PDB entry 8USQ | electron microscopy, 12.77 A resolution (very low resolution: no residue pairs are listed; an interface is given only as per-side residue counts) | chains A and F of the 4 polymer chains in the assembly

# Chain A (and F)
Molecule: DNA repair/transcription protein MET18/MMS19
From: Saccharomyces cerevisiae
Notes: chain F of this document is another copy of the same molecule, construct and numbering; everything in this record applies to it too
UniProt: P40469 (MET18_YEAST); numbering as in UniProt (aligned over 1-1032)
Sequence (1032 residues; each row starts with the number of its first residue):
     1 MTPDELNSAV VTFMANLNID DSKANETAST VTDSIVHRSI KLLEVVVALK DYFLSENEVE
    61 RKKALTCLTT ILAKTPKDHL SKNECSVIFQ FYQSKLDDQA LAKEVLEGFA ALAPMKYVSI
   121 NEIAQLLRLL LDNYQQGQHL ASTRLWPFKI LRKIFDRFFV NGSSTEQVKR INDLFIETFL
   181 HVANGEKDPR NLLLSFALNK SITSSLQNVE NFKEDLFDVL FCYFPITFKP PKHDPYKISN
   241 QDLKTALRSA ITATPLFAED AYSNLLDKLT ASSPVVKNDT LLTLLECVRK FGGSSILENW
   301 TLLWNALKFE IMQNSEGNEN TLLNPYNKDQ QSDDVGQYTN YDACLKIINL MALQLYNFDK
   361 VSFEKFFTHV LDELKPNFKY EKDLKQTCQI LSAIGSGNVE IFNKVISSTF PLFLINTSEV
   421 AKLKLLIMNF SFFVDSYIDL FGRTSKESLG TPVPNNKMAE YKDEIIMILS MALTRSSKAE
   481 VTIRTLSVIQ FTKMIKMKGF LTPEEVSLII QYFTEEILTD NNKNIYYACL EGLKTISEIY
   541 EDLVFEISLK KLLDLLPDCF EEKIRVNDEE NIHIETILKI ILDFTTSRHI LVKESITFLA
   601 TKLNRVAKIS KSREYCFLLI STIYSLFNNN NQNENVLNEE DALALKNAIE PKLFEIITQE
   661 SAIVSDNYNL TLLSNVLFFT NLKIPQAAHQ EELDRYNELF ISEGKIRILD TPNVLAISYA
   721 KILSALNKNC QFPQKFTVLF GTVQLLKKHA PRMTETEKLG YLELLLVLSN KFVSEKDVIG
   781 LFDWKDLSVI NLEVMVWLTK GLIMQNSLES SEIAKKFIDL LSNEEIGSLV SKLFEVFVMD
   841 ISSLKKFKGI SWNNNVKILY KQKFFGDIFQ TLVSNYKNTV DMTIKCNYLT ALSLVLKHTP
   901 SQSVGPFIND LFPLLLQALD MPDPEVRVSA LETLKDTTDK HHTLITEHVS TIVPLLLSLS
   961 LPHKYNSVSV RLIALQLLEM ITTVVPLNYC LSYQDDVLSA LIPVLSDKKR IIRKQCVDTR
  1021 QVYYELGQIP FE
Unresolved in the structure: 1-8, 226-241, 315-337, 1030-1032
UniProt features mapped onto this chain:
  - natural variant: A111 to L112 (sequence variant, change not given here; In strain: SK1), D329 (D329G: In strain: SK1), V335 (V335M: In strain: SK1), T444 (T444I: In strain: SK1), N697 (N697S: In strain: SK1), A814 (A814S: In strain: SK1), K816 (K816M: In strain: SK1), A930 (A930T: In strain: SK1), H963 (H963Q: In strain: SK1), S969 (S969C: In strain: SK1)
From the paper describing this entry:
  - self-association interface (contacts with another copy of this molecule): K1008, K1009, R1010, R1013
  - mutagenesis - R1010E, R1013A, R1020E: abolished binding to ScCia2
  - mutagenesis - R144A, K187E, F217A, I973A: unchanged binding to ScCia2
  - mutagenesis - R144A, K187E, F217A: decreased binding to ScLeu1
  - mutagenesis - I973A: unchanged binding to ScLeu1

# How chain A and chain F interact
At this resolution (13 A) residue pairs are not listed: 40 residues of chain A and 38 of chain F lie at the interface.

# In short
Chain A and chain F form an interface of 40 and 38 residues respectively. From the paper: R1010E, R1013A and
R1020E of chain A abolish binding to ScCia2; a self-association interface involving K1008(A), K1009(A) and
R1010(A) among others; 7 substitutions were tested in all.
Both chains are DNA repair/transcription protein MET18/MMS19 (Saccharomyces cerevisiae). Entry 8USQ
(Structural and biochemical investigations of a HEAT-repeat protein involved in the cytosolic iron-sulfur
cluster assembly pathway) was determined by electron microscopy (same publication as 8USP).
